Entry 5FDY (X-ray diffraction, 1.85 A resolution); this record covers chain A.

== Chain A ==
Protein: Sodium channel subunit beta-2
From: Homo sapiens
UniProtKB: O60939 (SCN2B_HUMAN); residue numbers follow UniProt; this construct covers 30-153
Sequence (127 residues; row label = number of the first residue in the row):
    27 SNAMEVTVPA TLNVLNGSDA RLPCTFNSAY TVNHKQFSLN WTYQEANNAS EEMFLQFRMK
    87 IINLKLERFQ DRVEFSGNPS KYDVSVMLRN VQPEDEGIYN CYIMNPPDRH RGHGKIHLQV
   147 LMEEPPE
Disordered / not traced: 150-153
Cystine bridges: C50-C127
Differences from the reference sequence: expression tag (27-29); engineered mutation A55 (Cys in O60939), A72 (Cys in O60939), A75 (Cys in O60939)
UniProt features mapped onto this chain:
  - site (Binds SCN2A): Y56, R135
  - glycosylation (N-linked (GlcNAc...) asparagine): N42, N66, N74

== Overview ==
Chain A is Sodium channel subunit beta-2 (Homo sapiens); the structure, Crystal structure of the Voltage-gated
Sodium Channel Beta 2 subunit extracellular domain, C72A/C75A mutant, was determined by X-ray diffraction
together with 5FEB from the same study.
